PDB entry 7VLD | X-ray diffraction, 2.10 A resolution | chains A and G of the 8 polymer chains in the assembly

== Chain A ==
Protein: Extracellular A1 globin
From: Lamellibrachia satsuma
UniProtKB: S0BBU7 (S0BBU7_LAMSA); residues 1-146 here correspond to UniProt positions 20-165 (UniProt number = residue number + 19)
Amino-acid sequence (146 residues; numbered 1 to 146; the number before each row is that of its first residue):
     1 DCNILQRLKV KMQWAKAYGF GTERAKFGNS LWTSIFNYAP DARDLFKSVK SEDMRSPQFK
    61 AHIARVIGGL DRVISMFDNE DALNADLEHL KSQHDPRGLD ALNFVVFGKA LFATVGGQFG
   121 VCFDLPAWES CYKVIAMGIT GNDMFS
Disulfide bonds: Cys2-Cys131
Bound ions: heme Fe: His94 (together with oxygen molecule)
Ligand contacts:
  - heme (HEM): Leu45, Phe46, Ser48, Val49, His62, Arg65, Val66, Gly69, Leu70, Arg72, Leu90, Gln93, His94, Arg97, Leu99, Asn103, Phe104, Phe107, Tyr132, Ile135, Ile139
  - heme / oxygen molecule: Trp32, Leu45, Phe46, Ser48, Val49, His62, Arg65, Val66, Gly69, Leu70, Arg72, Leu90, Gln93, His94, Arg97, Leu99, Asn103, Phe104, Phe107, Tyr132, Ile135, Ile139
  - oxygen molecule (OXY): Trp32, Phe46, His62, Val66, His94

== Chain G ==
Protein: Extracellular B2 globin
From: Lamellibrachia satsuma
UniProtKB: S0BCU7 (S0BCU7_LAMSA); residues 1-150 here correspond to UniProt positions 17-166 (UniProt number = residue number + 16)
Amino-acid sequence (150 residues; each row starts with the number of its first residue):
     1 SSNSCTTEDR REMQLMWANV WSAQFTGRRL AIAQAVFKDL FAHVPDAVGL FDRVHGTEID
    61 SSEFKAHCIR VVNGLDSAIG LLSDPSTLNE QLSHLATQHQ ERAGVTKGGF SAIAQSFLRV
   121 MPQVASCFNP DAWSRCFNRI TNGMTEGLAE
Not modelled in the structure: 1
Disulfide bonds: Cys5-Cys136
Bound ions: heme Fe: His99 (together with oxygen molecule)
Ligand contacts:
  - heme (HEM): Leu50, Phe51, Arg53, Val54, His67, Arg70, Val71, Gly74, Leu75, Leu95, Gln98, His99, Arg102, Val105, Gly109, Phe110, Ile113, Phe137, Thr141, Met144
  - heme / oxygen molecule: Phe37, Leu50, Phe51, Arg53, Val54, His67, Arg70, Val71, Gly74, Leu75, Leu95, Gln98, His99, Arg102, Val105, Gly109, Phe110, Ile113, Phe137, Thr141, Met144
  - oxygen molecule (OXY): Phe37, Phe51, His67, Val71, His99

== How chain A and chain G interact ==
Contacting residue pairs - 7 pairs, chain A then chain G:
  Thr33(A) with Phe128(G)
  Asn37(A) with Pro122(G); Phe128(G), hydrogen bond (side chain-backbone)
  Arg43(A) with Pro130(G); Asp131(G), salt bridge
  Glu52(A) with Asp131(G)
  Arg55(A) with Arg135(G)
Also at the interface, not in a pair above, chain A (7 interface residues in all): Asp53, Met54

== In short ==
Chain A and chain G form an interface of 7 and 5 residues respectively, with 1 hydrogen bond and 1 salt
bridge. Polar contacts include Arg43(A)-Asp131(G) and Asn37(A)-Phe128(G). Chain A binds heme, oxygen molecule
and heme / oxygen molecule.
Here chain A is Extracellular A1 globin and chain G is Extracellular B2 globin, both from Lamellibrachia
satsuma. Entry 7VLD (Oxy-deoxy intermediate of V2 hemoglobin at 69% oxygen saturation) was determined by X-ray
diffraction (same publication as 7VLC, 7VLE and 7VLF).
